PDB entry 8A1T | electron microscopy, 3.37 A resolution | chains A and B of the 6 polymer chains in the assembly

Chain A:
Name: Na(+)-translocating NADH-quinone reductase subunit A
Source organism: Vibrio cholerae
Notes: EC 7.2.1.1
Reference sequence: A0A655PZA5 (A0A655PZA5_VIBCL); residues 1-446 here correspond to UniProt positions 17-462 (UniProt number = residue number + 16)
Chain sequence (446 residues; each row starts with the number of its first residue):
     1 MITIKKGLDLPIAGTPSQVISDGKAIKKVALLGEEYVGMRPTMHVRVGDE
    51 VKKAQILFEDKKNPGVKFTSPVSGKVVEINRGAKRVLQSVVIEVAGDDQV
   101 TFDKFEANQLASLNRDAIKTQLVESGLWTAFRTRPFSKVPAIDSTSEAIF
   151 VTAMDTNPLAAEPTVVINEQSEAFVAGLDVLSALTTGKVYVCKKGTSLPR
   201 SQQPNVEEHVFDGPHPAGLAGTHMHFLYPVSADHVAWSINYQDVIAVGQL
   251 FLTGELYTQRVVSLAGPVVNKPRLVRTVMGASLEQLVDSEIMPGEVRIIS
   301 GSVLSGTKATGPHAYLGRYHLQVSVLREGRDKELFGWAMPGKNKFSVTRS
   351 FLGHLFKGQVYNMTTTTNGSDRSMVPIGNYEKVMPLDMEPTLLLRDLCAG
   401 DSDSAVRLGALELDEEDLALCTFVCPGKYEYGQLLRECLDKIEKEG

Chain B:
Name: Na(+)-translocating NADH-quinone reductase subunit B
Source organism: Vibrio cholerae
Notes: EC 7.2.1.1
Reference sequence: A0A085SSI3 (A0A085SSI3_VIBCL); residues 1-415 here = UniProt positions 1-415
Chain sequence (415 residues; row label = number of the first residue in the row):
     1 MGLKKFLEDIEHHFEPGGKHEKWFALYEAAATLFYTPGLVTKRSSHVRDS
    51 VDLKRIMIMVWLAVFPAMFWGMYNAGGQAIAALNHLYSGDQLAAIVAGNW
   101 HYWLTEMLGGTMSSDAGWGSKMLLGATYFLPIYATVFIVGGFWEVLFCMV
   151 RKHEVNEGFFVTSILFALIVPPTLPLWQAALGITFGVVVAKEVFGGTGRN
   201 FLNPALAGRAFLFFAYPAQISGDLVWTAADGYSGATALSQWAQGGAGALI
   251 NNATGQTITWMDAFIGNIPGSIGEVSTLALMIGAAFIVYMGIASWRIIGG
   301 VMIGMILLSTLFNVIGSDTNAMFNMPWHWHLVLGGFAFGMFFMATDPVSA
   351 SFTNSGKWAYGILIGVMCVLIRVVNPAYPEGMMLAILFANLFAPLFDHVV
   401 VERNIKRRLARYGKQ
Disordered / not traced: 1-22, 415
Glycans and other covalent adducts: flavin mononucleotide (FMN) linked to Thr236
Bound ions: Na+: Ala263, Val275, Val332; K+: Ile371, Arg372, Asn375, Tyr378
Residues lining bound ligands:
  - 1,2-Distearoyl-sn-glycerophosphoethanolamine (3PE), molecule 1: Trp143, Phe147, Val150, Arg151, Leu181, Thr184, Phe185, Val188, Val189, Phe211
  - 1,2-Distearoyl-sn-glycerophosphoethanolamine (3PE), molecule 2: Trp260, Met261, Phe264, Met281, Met302, Trp327, His328, Trp329, Leu331
  - 1,2-Distearoyl-sn-glycerophosphoethanolamine (3PE), molecule 3: Trp295, Arg296, Ile303, Leu307, Ser355, Trp358, Ala359, Ile362, Leu363, Val366, Phe396
  - FMN (flavin mononucleotide), molecule 1: Ile169, Leu206, Arg209, Phe213, Gly222, Trp226, Leu238, Ser239, Gly270, Ser271, Glu274, Gly334, Gly335, Phe338, Gly339, Met343, Pro379, Glu380, Gly381, Met382, Met383, Leu384
  - FMN, molecule 2: Phe213, Phe214, Pro217, Ser221, Gly222, Asp223, Gln243, Ala377, Tyr378, Pro379
  - riboflavin (RBF): Ile56, Met57, Val60, Gly158, Val161, Thr162, Leu165, Lys191, Gly196, Thr197, Gly198, Arg199, Asn200, Leu202, Asn203, Pro204, Ala205, Ile292, Ala293, Phe342, Met343, Thr345, Asp346, Pro347, Val348
Reported in the primary citation:
  - mutagenesis - F338A, F342A, D346A: decreased catalytic activity
  - mutagenesis - D346A: decreased growth
  - specificity-determining residues: Leu33 (by similarity / conservation)

How chain A and chain B interact:
Pairs across the interface (132; chain A residue first):
  Leu10(A) - Val47(B)  hydrophobic
  His225(A) - Tyr412(B)
  His225(A) - Lys414(B)
  Phe226(A) - Lys414(B)
  Tyr228(A) - Arg411(B)
  Pro229(A) - Arg411(B)  hydrogen bond (backbone-side chain)
  Pro229(A) - Tyr412(B)  hydrophobic
  Pro229(A) - Lys414(B)
  His234(A) - Arg411(B)  hydrogen bond
  Arg297(A) - Thr41(B)  hydrogen bond (side chain-backbone)
  Arg297(A) - His46(B)  hydrogen bond
  Ile299(A) - His46(B)
  Val303(A) - Ser44(B)
  Val303(A) - Ser45(B)
  Val303(A) - His46(B)  hydrogen bond (backbone-backbone)
  Val303(A) - Val47(B)  hydrophobic
  Leu304(A) - Ser44(B)
  Leu304(A) - Ser45(B)  hydrogen bond (backbone-backbone)
  Gly306(A) - His46(B)  hydrogen bond (backbone-side chain)
  Leu326(A) - Val47(B)  hydrophobic
  Gly329(A) - Val40(B)
  Arg330(A) - Gly38(B)
  Arg330(A) - Val40(B)
  Lys332(A) - Tyr35(B)
  Lys332(A) - Thr36(B)  hydrogen bond (side chain-backbone)
  Lys332(A) - Pro37(B)
  Lys332(A) - Gly38(B)
  Glu333(A) - Tyr35(B)
  Glu333(A) - Thr36(B)  hydrogen bond (backbone-backbone)
  Leu334(A) - Phe34(B)
  Leu334(A) - Tyr35(B)
  Phe335(A) - Leu33(B)
  Phe335(A) - Phe34(B)  hydrogen bond (backbone-backbone)
  Gly336(A) - Thr36(B)
  Trp337(A) - Thr32(B)
  Trp337(A) - Leu33(B)  hydrogen bond (side chain-backbone)
  Trp337(A) - Thr36(B)
  Trp337(A) - Asp52(B)
  Trp337(A) - Lys54(B)
  Trp337(A) - Arg55(B)  hydrogen bond (backbone-side chain)
  Trp337(A) - Ile58(B)  hydrophobic
  Ala338(A) - Arg55(B)
  Met339(A) - Arg55(B)  hydrogen bond (backbone-side chain)
  Lys344(A) - Ser50(B)
  Phe345(A) - Asp49(B)
  Phe345(A) - Ser50(B)  hydrogen bond (backbone-side chain)
  Ser346(A) - Asp49(B)  hydrogen bond
  Ser346(A) - Val51(B)
  Val347(A) - Asp49(B)  hydrogen bond (backbone-side chain)
  Thr348(A) - Met290(B)
  Arg349(A) - Tyr289(B)  hydrogen bond (side chain-backbone)
  Arg349(A) - Met290(B)  hydrogen bond (backbone-backbone)
  Ser350(A) - Arg55(B)  hydrogen bond (backbone-side chain)
  Ser350(A) - Met290(B)
  Phe351(A) - Ser50(B)
  Phe351(A) - Val51(B)
  Phe351(A) - Arg55(B)
  His354(A) - Tyr289(B)  hydrogen bond
  Leu355(A) - Tyr289(B)
  Met363(A) - Val47(B)  hydrophobic
  Thr364(A) - His46(B)
  Thr364(A) - Val47(B)
  Thr365(A) - Val40(B)
  Thr365(A) - Thr41(B)  hydrogen bond (backbone-backbone)
  Thr365(A) - His46(B)
  Thr366(A) - Leu39(B)  hydrogen bond (side chain-backbone)
  Thr367(A) - Leu39(B)  hydrogen bond (backbone-backbone)
  Thr367(A) - Val40(B)
  Thr367(A) - Thr41(B)
  Thr367(A) - Arg48(B)
  Asn368(A) - Arg48(B)  hydrogen bond (side chain-backbone)
  Asn368(A) - Asp49(B)
  Asn368(A) - Ser50(B)
  Asn368(A) - Asp52(B)
  Ser370(A) - Pro37(B)
  Ser370(A) - Glu154(B)
  Arg372(A) - Glu154(B)  salt bridge
  Arg372(A) - Val155(B)  hydrogen bond (side chain-backbone)
  Arg372(A) - Asn156(B)
  Arg372(A) - Glu157(B)  salt bridge
  Ser373(A) - Thr197(B)  hydrogen bond (side chain-backbone)
  Ser373(A) - Arg199(B)  hydrogen bond
  Met374(A) - Gly198(B)
  Val375(A) - Leu53(B)  hydrophobic
  Pro376(A) - Pro347(B)
  Pro376(A) - Phe352(B)  hydrophobic
  Ile377(A) - Ile56(B)  hydrophobic
  Ile377(A) - Gly291(B)
  Ile377(A) - Ile292(B)
  Ile377(A) - Pro347(B)  hydrophobic
  Asn379(A) - Val51(B)
  Glu381(A) - Phe352(B)
  Asp387(A) - Asn404(B)  hydrogen bond (backbone-side chain)
  Asp387(A) - Arg407(B)  salt bridge
  Asp387(A) - Arg408(B)  hydrogen bond (backbone-side chain)
  Asp387(A) - Tyr412(B)
  Met388(A) - Arg408(B)
  Glu389(A) - Thr353(B)
  Thr391(A) - Phe352(B)
  Leu392(A) - Phe352(B)  hydrophobic
  Leu392(A) - Thr353(B)
  Leu392(A) - Asp397(B)
  Leu392(A) - Val401(B)  hydrophobic
  Arg395(A) - Gly198(B)  hydrogen bond (side chain-backbone)
  Arg395(A) - Phe352(B)
  Arg407(A) - Ile405(B)
  Arg407(A) - Arg408(B)  hydrogen bond (backbone-side chain)
  Leu408(A) - Val401(B)  hydrophobic
  Leu408(A) - Arg408(B)  hydrogen bond (backbone-side chain)
  Gly409(A) - Arg408(B)
  Glu412(A) - Arg408(B)  salt bridge
  Glu412(A) - Tyr412(B)  hydrogen bond
  Ala419(A) - Ser45(B)
  Thr422(A) - Ser44(B)
  Thr422(A) - Ser45(B)
  Thr422(A) - Arg48(B)
  Phe423(A) - Ser45(B)
  Phe423(A) - Val47(B)
  Phe423(A) - Arg48(B)
  Phe423(A) - Asp49(B)  hydrogen bond (backbone-backbone)
  Val424(A) - Asp49(B)
  Pro426(A) - Asp52(B)
  Pro426(A) - Leu53(B)
  Pro426(A) - Ile56(B)  hydrophobic
  Lys428(A) - Arg48(B)
  Lys428(A) - Asp49(B)  hydrogen bond (side chain-backbone)
  Lys428(A) - Val51(B)  hydrogen bond (side chain-backbone)
  Tyr429(A) - Arg48(B)
  Tyr429(A) - Arg199(B)
  Glu430(A) - Ser44(B)
  Glu430(A) - Arg48(B)  salt bridge
  Gln433(A) - Arg43(B)  hydrogen bond
Other interface residues (no listed pair), chain A (76 interface residues in all): Leu227, Ser302, Thr307, Lys308, Glu328, Pro340, Gly341, Gly369, Lys382, Cys425
Other interface residues (no listed pair), chain B (52 interface residues in all): Lys42, Val348, Asn354, Val400

Overview:
76 residues of chain A and 52 residues of chain B are in contact; the contacts include 37 hydrogen bonds and 5
salt bridges. Among the polar pairs are Arg372(A)-Glu154(B), Arg372(A)-Glu157(B) and Asp387(A)-Arg407(B). From
the paper: F338A, F342A and D346A of chain B reduce catalytic activity; the specificity determinant Leu33(B).
Chain A is Na(+)-translocating NADH-quinone reductase subunit A and chain B is Na(+)-translocating
NADH-quinone reductase subunit B, both from Vibrio cholerae; the structure, Sodium pumping NADH-quinone
oxidoreductase, was determined by electron microscopy (same publication as 8A1U, 8A1V, 8A1W, 8A1X, 8A1Y, 8ACW
and 8ACY).
